3V2P - chains D and E of the 5 polymer chains in the assembly; structure by X-ray diffraction, 1.87 A resolution.

[Chain D (and E)]
Name: Cartilage Oligomerization matrix protein (coiled-coil domain)
Source organism: Mus musculus
Notes: fragment: COMPcc; chain E of this document is another copy of the same molecule, construct and numbering; everything in this record applies to it too
Sequence (45 residues; row label = number of the first residue in the row):
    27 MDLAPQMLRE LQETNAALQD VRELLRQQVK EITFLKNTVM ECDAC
What the authors report for this chain:
  - binding site for stearic acid: Leu-37, Thr-40, Leu-44, Val-47, Leu-51, Gln-54
  - mutagenesis - Q54L (from 73 degC to 104 degC): increased stability (citing earlier work)

[Chain D / chain E interface]
Residue-residue contacts - 40 pairs, chain D then chain E:
  Met-27(D) with Asp-28(E)
  Ala-30(D) with Asp-28(E); Leu-29(E)
  Pro-31(D) with Leu-29(E)
  Met-33(D) with Met-33(E), hydrophobic
  Leu-34(D) with Gln-32(E); Met-33(E); Glu-36(E)
  Leu-37(D) with Met-33(E), hydrophobic; Glu-36(E); Leu-37(E), hydrophobic
  Gln-38(D) with Glu-36(E)
  Asn-41(D) with Glu-36(E); Glu-39(E), hydrogen bond
  Gln-45(D) with Ala-43(E)
  Arg-48(D) with Ala-42(E); Ala-43(E); Asp-46(E), salt bridge
  Leu-51(D) with Val-47(E); Leu-50(E), hydrophobic; Gln-54(E)
  Arg-52(D) with Asp-46(E), salt bridge; Leu-50(E)
  Gln-54(D) with Gln-54(E), hydrogen bond
  Val-55(D) with Gln-53(E); Gln-54(E)
  Ile-58(D) with Gln-54(E); Glu-57(E); Ile-58(E), hydrophobic
  Thr-59(D) with Glu-57(E), hydrogen bond
  Leu-61(D) with Leu-61(E), hydrophobic
  Lys-62(D) with Glu-57(E), salt bridge; Leu-61(E)
  Val-65(D) with Leu-61(E), hydrophobic; Thr-64(E); Val-65(E), hydrophobic
  Met-66(D) with Thr-64(E)
  Ala-70(D) with Ala-70(E), hydrogen bond (backbone-backbone)
  Cys-71(D) with Cys-68(E), disulfide; Asp-69(E), hydrogen bond (backbone-backbone)
Also at the interface, not in a pair above, chain D (24 interface residues in all): Thr-40, Leu-44
Also at the interface, not in a pair above, chain E (26 interface residues in all): Thr-40, Leu-51, Phe-60, Glu-67
Inter-chain disulfides: Cys-71(D)/Cys-68(E)

[In short]
24 residues of chain D and 26 residues of chain E are in contact, with 1 disulfide bond, 5 hydrogen bonds and
3 salt bridges. Polar contacts include Arg-48(D)/Asp-46(E), Arg-52(D)/Asp-46(E) and Lys-62(D)/Glu-57(E). From
the paper: a binding site for stearic acid at Leu-37(D), Thr-40(D) and Leu-44(D) among others; Q54L of chain D
increases stability.
Chain D and chain E are both Cartilage Oligomerization matrix protein (coiled-coil domain) (Mus musculus); the
structure, COMPcc in complex with fatty acids, was determined by X-ray diffraction, deposited together with
3V2N and 3V2Q.
